Entry 5UD7 (X-ray diffraction, 2.20 A resolution); this record covers chains C and E of the 6 polymer chains in the assembly.

== Chain C (and E) ==
Name: Triggering receptor expressed on myeloid cells 2
Organism: Homo sapiens
Notes: chain E of this document is another copy of the same molecule, construct and numbering; everything in this record applies to it too
UniProtKB: Q9NZC2 (TREM2_HUMAN); numbering as in UniProt (aligned over 19-174)
Chain sequence (169 residues; numbered 19 to 187; the number before each row is that of its first residue):
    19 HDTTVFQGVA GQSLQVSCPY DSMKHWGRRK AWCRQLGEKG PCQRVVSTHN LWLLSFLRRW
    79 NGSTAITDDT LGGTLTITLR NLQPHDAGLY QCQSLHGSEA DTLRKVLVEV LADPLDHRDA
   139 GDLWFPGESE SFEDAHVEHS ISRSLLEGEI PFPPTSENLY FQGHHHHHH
Unresolved in the structure: 19-20, 55-57, 131-187 (chain E: 19-20, 54-58, 131-187)
Construct notes: conflict Asp-20 (Asn in Q9NZC2); expression tag (175-187)
Cystine bridges: Cys-36/Cys-110
Covalently attached groups: N-acetylglucosamine (NAG) linked to Asn-79
From the paper describing this entry:
  - post-translational modification sites: Asn-79
  - binding site for N-acetylglucosamine: Arg-62, Val-63, Val-64
  - disease-associated variants - R47H (Tm change 10 degC): decreased stability
  - disease-associated variants - R47H: decreased binding to PS
  - disease-associated variants - R47H: decreased signaling in response to PS
  - disease-associated variants - R47H: decreased expression

== Chain C / chain E interface ==
Contacting residue pairs - 11 pairs, chain C then chain E:
  Met-41(C) with Gln-33(E); Arg-76(E), hydrogen bond (backbone-side chain); Thr-85(E)
  Lys-42(C) with Ser-31(E); Gln-33(E); Arg-76(E)
  Trp-44(C) with Phe-74(E); Leu-75(E), hydrophobic; Arg-76(E)
  Leu-71(C) with Phe-74(E), hydrophobic
  Leu-89(C) with Asp-87(E)
Interface residues without a listed pair, chain E (9 interface residues in all): Thr-94, Thr-96

== Summary ==
Chain C and chain E form an interface of 5 and 9 residues respectively; the contacts include 1 hydrogen bond.
The hydrogen-bonded pair is Met-41(C)/Arg-76(E). Covalently linked N-acetylglucosamine: at Asn-79(C). The
paper reports a binding site for N-acetylglucosamine at Arg-62(C), Val-63(C) and Val-64(C); R47H of chain C
reduces stability.
Both chains are Triggering receptor expressed on myeloid cells 2 (Homo sapiens). Entry 5UD7 (Crystal Structure
of Wild-Type Ig-like Domain) was determined by X-ray diffraction, deposited together with 6B8O and 5UD8.
